1YZR - chain A; structure by X-ray diffraction, 1.60 A resolution.

# Chain A
Protein: Peroxidase manganese-dependent I
Source organism: Phanerochaete chrysosporium
Notes: EC 1.11.1.13; fragment: Manganese peroxidase
Reference sequence: Q02567 (PEM1_PHACH); residues 1-357 here correspond to UniProt positions 22-378 (UniProt number = residue number + 21)
Amino-acid sequence (357 residues; numbered 1 to 357; the number before each row is that of its first residue):
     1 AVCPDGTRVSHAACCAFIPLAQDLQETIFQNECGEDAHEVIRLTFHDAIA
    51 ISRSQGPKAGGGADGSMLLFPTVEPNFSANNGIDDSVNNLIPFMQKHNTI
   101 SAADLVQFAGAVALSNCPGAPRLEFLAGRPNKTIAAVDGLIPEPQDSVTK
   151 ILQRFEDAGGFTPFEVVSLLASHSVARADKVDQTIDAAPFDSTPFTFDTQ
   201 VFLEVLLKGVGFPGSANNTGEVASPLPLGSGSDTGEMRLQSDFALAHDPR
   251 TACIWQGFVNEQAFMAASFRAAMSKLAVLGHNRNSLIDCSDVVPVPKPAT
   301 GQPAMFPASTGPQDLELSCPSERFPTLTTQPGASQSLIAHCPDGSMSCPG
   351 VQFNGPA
Cystine bridges: Cys-3/Cys-15, Cys-14/Cys-289, Cys-33/Cys-117, Cys-253/Cys-319, Cys-341/Cys-348
Glycans and other covalent adducts: N-acetylglucosamine (NAG) linked to Asn-131; alpha-D-mannopyranose (MAN) linked to Ser-336
Swiss-Prot annotation at these positions:
  - active site: His-46 (Proton acceptor)
  - binding site (Mn(2+)): Glu-35, Glu-39, Asp-179
  - binding site (Ca(2+)): Asp-47, Gly-62, Asp-64, Ser-66, Ser-174, Asp-191, Thr-193, Thr-196, Asp-198
  - binding site (heme b): His-173
  - site: Arg-42 (Transition state stabilizer)
  - glycosylation (N-linked (GlcNAc...) asparagine): Asn-76, Asn-131, Asn-217

# Overview
Curated annotation (UniProt) lists active-site residue His-46, 3 Mn2+-binding residues, 9 Ca2+-binding
residues and heme b-binding residue His-173.
Chain A is Peroxidase manganese-dependent I (Phanerochaete chrysosporium); the structure, Manganese
peroxidase-Sm(III) complex, was determined by X-ray diffraction, deposited together with 1YYD, 1YYG and 1YZP.
